Entry 8SAN (electron microscopy, 4.60 A resolution (low resolution: residue-level contacts below are approximate; hydrogen-bond / salt-bridge calls are withheld)); this record covers chains E and J of the 12 polymer chains in the assembly.

# Chain E
Protein: CH848.0836.10 gp120
Source organism: HIV-1 06TG.HT008
UniProt: A0A1W6IM54 (A0A1W6IM54_9HIV1); the construct lacks a stretch of the UniProt sequence and is renumbered around it, so the offset changes along the chain: 33-139 = UniProt 29-135; 150-188 = UniProt 136-174; 189-309 = UniProt 178-298; 312-321 = UniProt 299-308; 4 more segments
Sequence (464 residues; row label = number of the first residue in the row; note: 22 numbers in that range are skipped by the numbering (no residue carries them; nothing is unmodelled there); a row labelled like 188B-188D holds insertion residues (188B, then the next letters in order)):
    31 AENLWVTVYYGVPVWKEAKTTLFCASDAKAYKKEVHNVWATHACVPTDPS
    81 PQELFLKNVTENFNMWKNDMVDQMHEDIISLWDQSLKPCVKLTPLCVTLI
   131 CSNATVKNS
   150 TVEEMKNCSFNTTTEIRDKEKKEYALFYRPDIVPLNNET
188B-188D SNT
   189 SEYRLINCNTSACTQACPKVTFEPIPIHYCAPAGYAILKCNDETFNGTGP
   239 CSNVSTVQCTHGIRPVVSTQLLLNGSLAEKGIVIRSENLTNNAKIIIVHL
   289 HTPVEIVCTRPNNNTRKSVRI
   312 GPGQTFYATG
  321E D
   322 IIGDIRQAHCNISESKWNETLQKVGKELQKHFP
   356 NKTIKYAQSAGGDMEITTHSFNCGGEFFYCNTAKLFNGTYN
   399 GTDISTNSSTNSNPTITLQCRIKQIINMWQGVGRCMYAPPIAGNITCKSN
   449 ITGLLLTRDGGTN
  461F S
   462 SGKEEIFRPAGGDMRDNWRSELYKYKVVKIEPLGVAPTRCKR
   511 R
Not modelled in the structure: 399-411
Sequence notes: expression tag (31-32); conflict Cys201 (Val190 in A0A1W6IM54), Cys433 (Ala418 in A0A1W6IM54), Lys490 (Glu476 in A0A1W6IM54), Glu492 (Gln478 in A0A1W6IM54), Val496 (Ile482 in A0A1W6IM54), Arg500 (Gly486 in A0A1W6IM54), Cys501 (Ala487 in A0A1W6IM54)
Cystine bridges: Cys54-Cys74, Cys119-Cys205, Cys126-Cys196, Cys131-Cys157, Cys218-Cys247, Cys228-Cys239, Cys296-Cys331, Cys378-Cys445, Cys385-Cys418
Covalently attached groups: N-acetylglucosamine (NAG) linked to Asn197; glycan linked to Asn262, Asn276

# Chain J
Protein: CH848.0836.10 gp41
Source organism: HIV-1 06TG.HT008
Sequence (153 residues; each row starts with the number of its first residue):
   512 AVGIGAVFLGFLGAAGSTMGAASMTLTVQARNLLSGIVQQQSNLLRAPEA
   562 QQHLLKLTVWGIKQLQARVLAVERYLRDQQLLGIWGCSGKLICCTNVPWN
   612 SSWSNRNLSEIWDNMTWLQWDKEISNYTQIIYGLLEESQNQQEKNEQDLL
   662 ALD
Not modelled in the structure: 512-519
Cystine bridges: Cys598-Cys604

# Interface between chain E and chain J
Contacting residue pairs (6; chain E residue first):
  Tyr39(E) with Gln658(J)
  Arg500(E) with Leu661(J); Ala662(J); Leu663(J)
  Cys501(E) with Leu661(J)
  Lys502(E) with Leu663(J)
Also at the interface, not in a pair above, chain J (5 interface residues in all): Asp664

# Overview
Chain E and chain J form an interface of 4 and 5 residues respectively. Covalently linked N-acetylglucosamine:
at Asn197(E).
Chain E is CH848.0836.10 gp120 and chain J is CH848.0836.10 gp41, both from HIV-1 06TG.HT008; the structure,
CryoEM structure of VRC01-CH848.0836.10, was determined by electron microscopy together with 8SAL, 8SAQ, 8SAR,
8SAS, 8SAT, 8SAU and 9 further entries from the same study.
